3U29 - chains A and B of the 3 polymer chains in the assembly; structure by X-ray diffraction, 2.00 A resolution.

Chain A (and B):
Name: collagen mimetic peptide
Notes: chain B of this document is another copy of the same molecule, construct and numbering; everything in this record applies to it too
Amino-acid sequence (26 residues; each row starts with the number of its first residue; numbering starts at 0):
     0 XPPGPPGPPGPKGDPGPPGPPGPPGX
Modified positions: ACE (acetyl group) at position 0, NH2 (amino group) at position 25; Pro2, Pro5, Pro8, Pro14, Pro17, Pro20, Pro23 (4-hydroxyproline; HYP)

Chain A / chain B interface:
Pairs across the interface (48; chain A residue first):
  ACE_0(A) with Pro1(B)
  Pro1(A) with ACE_0(B); Pro1(B)
  Pro2(A) with Pro1(B); Pro2(B)
  Gly3(A) with Pro1(B), hydrogen bond (backbone-backbone); Pro2(B); Gly3(B); Pro4(B)
  Pro4(A) with Gly3(B)
  Pro5(A) with Pro4(B)
  Gly6(A) with Pro4(B), hydrogen bond (backbone-backbone); Pro5(B); Gly6(B); Pro7(B)
  Pro7(A) with Gly6(B)
  Pro8(A) with Pro7(B)
  Gly9(A) with Pro7(B), hydrogen bond (backbone-backbone); Gly9(B); Pro10(B)
  Pro10(A) with Gly9(B)
  Lys11(A) with Pro10(B); Lys11(B), hydrogen bond (side chain-backbone); Gly12(B); Asp13(B), salt bridge
  Gly12(A) with Pro10(B), hydrogen bond (backbone-backbone); Gly12(B)
  Asp13(A) with Gly12(B)
  Pro14(A) with Asp13(B)
  Gly15(A) with Asp13(B), hydrogen bond (backbone-backbone); Gly15(B); Pro16(B)
  Pro16(A) with Gly15(B); Pro16(B)
  Pro17(A) with Pro16(B)
  Gly18(A) with Pro16(B), hydrogen bond (backbone-backbone); Gly18(B); Pro19(B)
  Pro19(A) with Gly18(B); Pro19(B)
  Pro20(A) with Pro19(B)
  Gly21(A) with Pro19(B), hydrogen bond (backbone-backbone); Gly21(B); Pro22(B)
  Pro22(A) with Gly21(B)
  Pro23(A) with Pro22(B)
  Gly24(A) with Pro22(B), hydrogen bond (backbone-backbone); Gly24(B)
Other interface residues (no listed pair), chain B (25 interface residues in all): Pro8, Pro14, Pro17, Pro20, Pro23
From the paper, about this interface:
  - pairs named by the authors: Lys11(A)-Asp13(B) (salt bridge)

In short:
Chain A and chain B each contribute 25 residues to their interface, with 9 hydrogen bonds and 1 salt bridge.
Polar pairs include Lys11(A)-Asp13(B), Lys11(A)-Lys11(B) and Gly3(A)-Pro1(B). The authors report a salt bridge
between Lys11(A) and Asp13(B).
Both chains are collagen mimetic peptide. Entry 3U29 (Crystal Structure of a KGD Collagen Mimetic Peptide at
2.0 A) was determined by X-ray diffraction, deposited together with 3T4F.
